7KRY - chains A and B; structure by X-ray diffraction, 2.55 A resolution.

# Chain A
Protein: Neutral alpha-glucosidase AB
Organism: Mus musculus
Notes: EC 3.2.1.207
UniProtKB: Q8BHN3 (GANAB_MOUSE); the author numbering skips numbers that UniProt does not, so the offset changes along the chain: 33-184 = UniProt 33-184; 207-966 = UniProt 185-944
Chain sequence (955 residues; each row starts with the number of its first residue; note: 22 numbers in that range are skipped by the numbering (no residue carries them; nothing is unmodelled there)):
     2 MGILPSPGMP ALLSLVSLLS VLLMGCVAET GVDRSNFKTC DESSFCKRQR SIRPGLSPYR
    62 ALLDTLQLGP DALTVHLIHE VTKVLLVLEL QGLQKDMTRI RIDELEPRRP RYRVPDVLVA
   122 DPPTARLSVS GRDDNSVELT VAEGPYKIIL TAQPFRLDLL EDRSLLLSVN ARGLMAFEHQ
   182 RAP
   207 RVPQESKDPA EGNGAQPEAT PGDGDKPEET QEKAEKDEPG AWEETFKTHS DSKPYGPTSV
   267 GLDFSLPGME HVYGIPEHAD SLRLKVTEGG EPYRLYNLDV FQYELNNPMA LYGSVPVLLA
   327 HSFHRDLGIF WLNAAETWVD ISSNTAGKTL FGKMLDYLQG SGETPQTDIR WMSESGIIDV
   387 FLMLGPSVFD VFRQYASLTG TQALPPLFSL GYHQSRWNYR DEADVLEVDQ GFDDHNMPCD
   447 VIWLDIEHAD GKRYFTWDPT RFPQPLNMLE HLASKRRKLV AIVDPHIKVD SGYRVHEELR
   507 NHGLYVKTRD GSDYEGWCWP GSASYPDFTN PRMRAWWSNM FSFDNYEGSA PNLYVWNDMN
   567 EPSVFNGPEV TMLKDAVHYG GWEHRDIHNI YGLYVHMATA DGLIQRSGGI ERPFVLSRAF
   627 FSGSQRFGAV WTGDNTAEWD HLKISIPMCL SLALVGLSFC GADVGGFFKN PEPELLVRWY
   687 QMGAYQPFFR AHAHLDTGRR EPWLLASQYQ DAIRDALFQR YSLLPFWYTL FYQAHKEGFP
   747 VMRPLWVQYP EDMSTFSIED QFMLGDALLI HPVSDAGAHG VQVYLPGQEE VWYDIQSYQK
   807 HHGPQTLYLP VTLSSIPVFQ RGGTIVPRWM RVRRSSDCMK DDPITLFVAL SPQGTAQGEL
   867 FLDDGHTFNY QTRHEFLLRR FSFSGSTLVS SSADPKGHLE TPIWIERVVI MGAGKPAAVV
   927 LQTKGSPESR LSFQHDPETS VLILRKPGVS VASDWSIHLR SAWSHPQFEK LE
Disordered / not traced: 2-32, 207-245, 351-369, 967-978
Cystine bridges: Cys41-Cys47, Cys655-Cys666
Construct notes: initiating methionine (2); expression tag (3-32, 967-978); engineered mutation Asp97 (Asn in Q8BHN3)
Residues lining bound ligands: X8Y ((1S,2S,3R,4S,5S)-5-({6-[(4-azido-2-nitrophenyl)amino]hexyl}amino)-1-(hydroxymethyl)cyclohexane-1,2,3,4-tetrol): Phe307, Trp423, Asp451, Ile452, Ile488, Trp523, Cys524, Trp525, Gly527, Trp562, Asp564, Met565, Phe571, Arg624, Trp637, Asp640, Phe673, Phe674, His698, His700
UniProt features mapped onto this chain:
  - active site: Asp564 (Nucleophile), Asp640 (Proton donor)
  - binding site (substrate): Asp305, Asp451, Arg624, His698
  - modified residue: Ser52 (Phosphoserine)

# Chain B
Protein: Glucosidase 2 subunit beta
Organism: Mus musculus
UniProtKB: O08795 (GLU2B_MOUSE); residue numbers follow UniProt; this construct covers 15-517
Chain sequence (554 residues; row label = number of the first residue in the row; numbers below 1 keep their minus sign (Met-16 is residue -16)):
   -16 MGILPSPGMP ALLSLVSLLS VLLMGCVAET GVEVKRPRGV SLSNHHFYEE SKPFTCLDGT
    44 ATIPFDQVND DYCDCKDGSD EPGTAACPNG SFHCTNTGYK PLYILSSRVN DGVCDCCDGT
   104 DEYNSGTVCE NTCREKGRKE KESLQQLAEV TREGFRLKKI LIEEWKTARE EKQSKLLELQ
   164 AGKKSLEDQV ETLRAAKEEA ERPEKEAKDQ HRKLWEEQQA AAKARREQER AASAFQELDD
   224 NMDGMVSLAE LQTHPELDTD GDGALSEEEA QALLSGDTQT DTTSFYDRVW AAIRDKYRSE
   284 VPPTDIPVPE ETEPKEEKPP VLPPTEEEEE EEEEPEEEEE EEEEEEEAPP PLQPPQPPSP
   344 TEDEKMPPYD EETQAIIDAA QEARSKFEEV ERSLKEMEES IRSLEQEISF DFGPSGEFAY
   404 LYSQCYELTT NEYVYRLCPF KLVSQKPKHG GSPTSLGTWG SWAGPDHDKF SAMKYEQGTG
   464 CWQGPNRSTT VRLLCGKETV VTSTTEPSRC EYLMELMTPA ACPEPPPEAP SDGDSAWSHP
   524 QFEKLETKHH HHHH
Disordered / not traced: -16 to 33, 118-537
Cystine bridges: Cys39-Cys58, Cys56-Cys70, Cys77-Cys99, Cys97-Cys112, Cys100-Cys116
Construct notes: initiating methionine (-16); expression tag (-15 to 14, 518-537)
Bound ions: Ca2+ site 1: Gln50, Asp53, Tyr55, Asp57, Asp63, Glu64; Ca2+ site 2: Arg91, Asp94, Val96, Asp98, Asp104, Glu105
UniProt features mapped onto this chain:
  - binding site (substrate): Asp49, Asp53
  - binding site (Ca(2+)): Gln50, Asp53, Tyr55, Asp57, Asp63, Glu64, Arg91, Asp94, Val96, Asp98, Asp104, Glu105, Asp222, Asn224, Asp226, Met228, Glu233
  - modified residue: Ser24 (Phosphoserine), Ser89 (Phosphoserine), Lys166 (N6-succinyllysine), Ser168 (Phosphoserine), Ser376 (Phosphoserine), Ser383 (Phosphoserine), Ser427 (Phosphoserine)
  - glycosylation (N-linked (GlcNAc...) asparagine): Asn72, Asn469

# Interface between chain A and chain B
Contacting residue pairs (30; chain A residue first):
  Asp439(A) - Arg91(B)  hydrogen bond (backbone-side chain)
  Asn442(A) - Leu88(B)
  Ser480(A) - Val96(B)
  Lys481(A) - Val96(B)
  Arg482(A) - Asp94(B)  hydrogen bond (side chain-backbone)
  Arg482(A) - Gly95(B)
  Arg482(A) - Val96(B)
  Arg837(A) - Asp54(B)  salt bridge
  Arg837(A) - Ala68(B)
  Arg837(A) - Ala69(B)
  Val838(A) - Ser90(B)
  Arg839(A) - Ala68(B)
  Arg839(A) - Ser90(B)  hydrogen bond (side chain-backbone)
  Arg839(A) - Val92(B)  hydrogen bond (side chain-backbone)
  Arg839(A) - Asn93(B)
  Arg839(A) - Asp94(B)
  Arg840(A) - Arg91(B)
  Arg840(A) - Asp94(B)  salt bridge
  Arg840(A) - Val96(B)
  Arg840(A) - Asp98(B)  salt bridge
  Cys844(A) - Asp94(B)  hydrogen bond (side chain-backbone)
  Trp910(A) - Asp54(B)
  Glu912(A) - Tyr55(B)
  Arg913(A) - Tyr55(B)  hydrogen bond
  Arg951(A) - Gln50(B)  hydrogen bond
  Arg951(A) - Asp53(B)  salt bridge
  Arg951(A) - Tyr55(B)
  Arg951(A) - Asp57(B)  salt bridge
  Lys952(A) - Asp53(B)  salt bridge
  Lys952(A) - Tyr55(B)
Interface residues without a listed pair, chain A (16 interface residues in all): Ile949

# Summary
Chain A and chain B each contribute 16 residues to their interface; the contacts include 7 hydrogen bonds and
6 salt bridges. Polar pairs include Arg837(A)-Asp54(B), Arg840(A)-Asp94(B) and Arg840(A)-Asp98(B). Ligands of
chain A: compound X8Y.
Chain A is Neutral alpha-glucosidase AB and chain B is Glucosidase 2 subunit beta, both from Mus musculus; the
structure, Co-crystal structure of alpha glucosidase with compound 11, was determined by X-ray diffraction,
deposited together with 7JTY, 7K9N, 7K9O, 7K9Q, 7K9T, 7KAD, 7KB6 and 7KB8.
